PDB entry 3CVQ | X-ray diffraction, 3.01 A resolution | chains A and B

== Chain A ==
Protein: Peroxisome targeting signal 1 receptor PEX5
Source organism: Trypanosoma brucei
Notes: fragment: Binding domain
Reference sequence: Q9U7C3 (Q9U7C3_9TRYP); residue numbers follow UniProt; this construct covers 332-655
Amino-acid sequence (327 residues; row label = number of the first residue in the row):
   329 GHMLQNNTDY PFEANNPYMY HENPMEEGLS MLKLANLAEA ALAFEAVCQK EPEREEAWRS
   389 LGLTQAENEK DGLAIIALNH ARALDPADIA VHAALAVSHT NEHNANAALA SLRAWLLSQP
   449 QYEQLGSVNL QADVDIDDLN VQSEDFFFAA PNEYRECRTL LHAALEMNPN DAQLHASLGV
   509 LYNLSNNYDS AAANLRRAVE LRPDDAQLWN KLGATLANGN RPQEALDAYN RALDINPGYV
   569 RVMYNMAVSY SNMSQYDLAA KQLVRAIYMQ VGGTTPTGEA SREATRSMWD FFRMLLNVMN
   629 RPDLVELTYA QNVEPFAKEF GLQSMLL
Not modelled in the structure: 329-334, 458-471, 600-611, 650-655
Differences from the reference sequence: expression tag (329-331); engineered mutation Ala-411 (Met in Q9U7C3), Ala-415 (Lys in Q9U7C3)

== Chain B ==
Protein: PTS1 peptide 7-SKL (Ac-SNRWSKL)
Amino-acid sequence (7 residues; numbered 1 to 7; the number before each row is that of its first residue):
     1 SNRWSKL
Modified / non-standard residues: Ser-1 (n-acetyl-serine; SAC)

== Chain A / chain B interface ==
Pairs across the interface - 27 pairs, chain A then chain B:
  Val-425(A) with Leu-7(B)
  Asn-429(A) with Lys-6(B); Leu-7(B), hydrogen bond (side chain-backbone)
  His-431(A) with Trp-4(B)
  Asn-511(A) with Leu-7(B)
  Asn-538(A) with Lys-6(B), hydrogen bond (side chain-backbone); Leu-7(B), hydrogen bond (side chain-backbone)
  Lys-539(A) with Leu-7(B)
  Ala-542(A) with Ser-5(B); Lys-6(B); Leu-7(B), hydrophobic
  Ala-545(A) with Ser-5(B)
  Asn-546(A) with Ser-5(B), hydrogen bond (side chain-backbone)
  Tyr-557(A) with Ser-5(B)
  Arg-569(A) with Lys-6(B); Leu-7(B), hydrogen bond (side chain-backbone)
  Tyr-572(A) with Arg-3(B), hydrogen bond
  Asn-573(A) with Ser-5(B); Lys-6(B), hydrogen bond (side chain-backbone)
  Val-576(A) with Arg-3(B); Trp-4(B)
  Asn-580(A) with Ser-1(B); Asn-2(B), hydrogen bond (side chain-backbone); Arg-3(B), hydrogen bond (side chain-backbone)
  Ser-582(A) with Ser-1(B)
  Phe-619(A) with Arg-3(B)
  Met-622(A) with Arg-3(B)
Interface residues without a listed pair, chain A (23 interface residues in all): Glu-397, Asp-399, Thr-428, Val-508, Thr-543

== In short ==
23 residues of chain A and 7 residues of chain B are in contact, with 9 hydrogen bonds. Polar contacts include
Asn-429(A)/Leu-7(B), Asn-538(A)/Lys-6(B) and Asn-538(A)/Leu-7(B).
Chain A is Peroxisome targeting signal 1 receptor PEX5 (Trypanosoma brucei) and chain B is PTS1 peptide 7-SKL
(Ac-SNRWSKL); the structure, Structure of Peroxisomal Targeting Signal 1 (PTS1) binding domain of Trypanosoma
brucei Peroxin 5 (TbPEX5)complexed to ..., was determined by X-ray diffraction, deposited together with 3CV0,
3CVL, 3CVN and 3CVP.
